9RU5 - chains A and M of the 4 polymer chains in the assembly; structure by electron microscopy, 3.26 A resolution.

== Chain A ==
Molecule: TCRpub alpha chain
Organism: Homo sapiens
Sequence (209 residues; each row starts with the number of its first residue):
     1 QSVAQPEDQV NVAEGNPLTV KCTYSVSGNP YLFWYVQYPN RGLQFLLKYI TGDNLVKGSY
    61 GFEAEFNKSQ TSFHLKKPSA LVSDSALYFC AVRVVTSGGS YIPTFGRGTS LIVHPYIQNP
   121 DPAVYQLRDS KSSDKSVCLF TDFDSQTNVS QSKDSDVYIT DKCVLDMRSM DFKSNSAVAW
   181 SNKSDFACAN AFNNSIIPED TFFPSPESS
Not modelled in the structure: 1-2, 132-134, 176-179, 184, 206-209
Disulfides: Cys22-Cys90, Cys138-Cys188

== Chain M ==
Molecule: MHC class I antigen
Organism: Homo sapiens
Reference sequence: F6IQR9 (F6IQR9_HUMAN); residues 1-276 here correspond to UniProt positions 27-302 (UniProt number = residue number + 26)
Sequence (276 residues; each row starts with the number of its first residue):
     1 HSMRYFFTSV SRPGRGEPRF IAVGYVDDTQ FVRFDSDAAS QKMEPRAPWI EQEGPEYWDQ
    61 ETRNMKAHSQ TDRANLGTLR GYYNQSEDGS HTIQIMYGCD VGPDGRFLRG YRQDAYDGKD
   121 YIALNEDLRS WTAADMAAQI TKRKWEAVHA AEQRRVYLEG RCVDGLRRYL ENGKETLQRT
   181 DPPKTHMTHH PISDHEATLR CWALGFYPAE ITLTWQRDGE DQTQDTELVE TRPAGDGTFQ
   241 KWAAVVVPSG EEQRYTCHVQ HEGLPKPLTL RWELSS
Not modelled in the structure: 27-30, 175-276
Disulfides: Cys99-Cys162

== Chain A / chain M interface ==
Contacting residue pairs (18):
  Asn29(A) - Arg155(M)
  Tyr31(A) - Arg155(M)  hydrogen bond
  Lys48(A) - His149(M)  hydrogen bond
  Ile50(A) - His149(M)
  Ile50(A) - Glu152(M)
  Thr51(A) - His149(M)
  Thr51(A) - Glu152(M)
  Val95(A) - Val156(M)  hydrophobic
  Ser97(A) - Val156(M)
  Ser97(A) - Tyr157(M)
  Ser97(A) - Gly160(M)
  Ser97(A) - Arg161(M)  hydrogen bond (backbone-backbone)
  Ser97(A) - Asp164(M)
  Gly98(A) - Tyr157(M)
  Gly98(A) - Arg161(M)
  Gly99(A) - Gln153(M)  hydrogen bond (backbone-side chain)
  Ser100(A) - Gln153(M)
  Tyr101(A) - Gln153(M)
Interface residues without a listed pair, chain M (10 interface residues in all): Ala147

== Overview ==
11 residues of chain A and 10 residues of chain M are in contact; the contacts include 4 hydrogen bonds. Polar
contacts include Tyr31(A)-Arg155(M), Lys48(A)-His149(M) and Gly99(A)-Gln153(M).
Here chain A is TCRpub alpha chain and chain M is MHC class I antigen, both from Homo sapiens. Entry 9RU5
(Cryo-EM structure of TCRpub/pMHC) was determined by electron microscopy.
